6MEJ - chains A and C of the 5 polymer chains in the assembly; structure by X-ray diffraction, 2.80 A resolution.

Chain A:
Name: antibody HEPC46 Heavy Chain
From: Homo sapiens
Notes: antibody fragment or engineered binder
Chain sequence (230 residues; row label = number of the first residue in the row; a row labelled like 82A-82C holds insertion residues (82A, then the next letters in order)):
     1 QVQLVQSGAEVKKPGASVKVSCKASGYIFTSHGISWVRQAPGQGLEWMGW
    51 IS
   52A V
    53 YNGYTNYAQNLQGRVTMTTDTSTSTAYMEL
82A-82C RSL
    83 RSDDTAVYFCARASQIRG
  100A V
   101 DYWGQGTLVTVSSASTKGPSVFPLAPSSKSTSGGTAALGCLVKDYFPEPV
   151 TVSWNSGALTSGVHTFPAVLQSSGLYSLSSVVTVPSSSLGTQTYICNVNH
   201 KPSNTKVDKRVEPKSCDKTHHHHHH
Disordered / not traced: 129-132, 215-225
Disulfide bonds: Cys22-Cys92, Cys140-Cys196
Small-molecule neighbours: N-acetylglucosamine (NAG; 2-acetamido-2-deoxy-beta-D-glucopyranose): Gly26, Tyr27, Ile28

Chain C:
Name: E2 glycoprotein
From: Hepacivirus C
UniProt: C1KH25 (C1KH25_9HEPC); residues 384-645 here correspond to UniProt positions 214-475 (UniProt number = residue number - 170)
Chain sequence (262 residues; row label = number of the first residue in the row):
   384 NTVLIGGQAAYTASSFTALLTPGAKQNIQLINTNGSWHLNRTALNCNDSL
   434 NTGWLAGLFYHHKFNSSGCPERMASCRPLTDFDQGWGPISHANGSGPDQR
   484 PYCWHYPPRPCGIVPAKTVCGPVYCFTPSPVVVGTTDRAGAPAYNWGEND
   534 TDVFVLNNTRPPLGNWFGCTWMNSTGFTKACGAPPCAIGGVGNKTLYCPT
   584 DCFRKHPEATYSRCGSGPWITPRCLVDYPYRLWHYPCTINYTVFKIRMYV
   634 GGVEHRLEAACN
Disordered / not traced: 384-404, 572-578
Disulfide bonds: Cys429-Cys503, Cys452-Cys620, Cys459-Cys486, Cys494-Cys564, Cys508-Cys552, Cys569-Cys597, Cys581-Cys585, Cys607-Cys644
Covalent attachments: N-acetylglucosamine (NAG) linked to Asn423, Asn430, Asn448, Asn540, Asn556, Asn623

How chain A and chain C interact:
Residue-residue contacts - 29 pairs, chain A then chain C:
  Ile28(A) with Asn540(C)
  Thr30(A) with Asn548(C)
  Ser31(A) with Asn540(C); Asn541(C); Thr542(C), hydrogen bond (backbone-backbone); Gly547(C); Asn548(C)
  His32(A) with Thr542(C), hydrogen bond
  Gly33(A) with Leu546(C)
  Trp50(A) with Leu546(C), hydrophobic
  Ser52(A) with Pro545(C), hydrogen bond (side chain-backbone); Leu546(C), hydrogen bond (side chain-backbone); Gly547(C), hydrogen bond (side chain-backbone)
  Tyr53(A) with Val514(C); Asn548(C); Trp549(C), hydrophobic
  Asn54(A) with Pro545(C); Gly547(C)
  Tyr56(A) with Pro545(C), hydrophobic; Gly634(C)
  Ser96(A) with Thr542(C); Leu546(C)
  Gln97(A) with His474(C); Thr542(C); Arg543(C), hydrogen bond; Ser595(C); Arg596(C), hydrogen bond (side chain-backbone)
  Ile98(A) with His474(C); Pro567(C), hydrophobic
Also at the interface, not in a pair above, chain A (16 interface residues in all): Ile51, Val52A, Ala95
Also at the interface, not in a pair above, chain C (16 interface residues in all): Val636
Interface features reported in the paper:
  - pairs named by the authors: Ser31(A)-Thr542(C), Ser52(A)-Leu546(C), Ser52(A)-Gly547(C), Tyr56(A)-Gly634(C), Gln97(A)-Arg596(C), Gln97(A)-Ser595(C)
  - epitope / paratope residues, chain A: Ser31(A), Ser52(A), Tyr56(A), Gln97(A)
  - epitope / paratope residues, chain C: Thr542(C), Leu546(C), Arg596(C), Gly634(C)

Summary:
Chain A and chain C each contribute 16 residues to their interface; the contacts include 7 hydrogen bonds.
Polar contacts include His32(A)-Thr542(C), Ser52(A)-Pro545(C) and Ser52(A)-Leu546(C). The paper describes
contacts between Ser31(A) and Thr542(C), Ser52(A) and Leu546(C) and Ser52(A) and Gly547(C) among others. The
paper reports epitope/paratope residues Ser31(A), Ser52(A) and Thr542(C) among others.
Chain A is antibody HEPC46 Heavy Chain (Homo sapiens) and chain C is E2 glycoprotein (Hepacivirus C); the
structure, Crystal structure of Hepatitis C virus envelope glycoprotein E2 ectodomain in complex with human
antibodies HEPC3 ..., was determined by X-ray diffraction, deposited together with 6MED, 6MEE, 6MEG, 6MEH,
6MEI and 6MEK.
